3N38 - chain A; structure by X-ray diffraction, 1.90 A resolution.

# Chain A
Molecule: Ribonucleoside-diphosphate reductase 2 subunit beta
Source organism: Escherichia coli
Notes: EC 1.17.4.1
Reference sequence: P37146 (RIR4_ECOLI); residues 1-319 here = UniProt positions 1-319
Amino-acid sequence (319 residues; row label = number of the first residue in the row):
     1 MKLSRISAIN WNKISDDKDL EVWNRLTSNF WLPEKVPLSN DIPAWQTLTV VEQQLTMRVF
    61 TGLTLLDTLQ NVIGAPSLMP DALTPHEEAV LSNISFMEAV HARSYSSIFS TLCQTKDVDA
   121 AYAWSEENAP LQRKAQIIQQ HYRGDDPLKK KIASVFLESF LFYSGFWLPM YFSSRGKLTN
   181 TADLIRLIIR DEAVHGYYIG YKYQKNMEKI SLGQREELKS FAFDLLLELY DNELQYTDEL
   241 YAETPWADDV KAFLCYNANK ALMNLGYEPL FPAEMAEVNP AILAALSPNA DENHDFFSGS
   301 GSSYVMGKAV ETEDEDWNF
Disordered / not traced: 1-5, 288-319
UniProt features mapped onto this chain:
  - active site: Tyr-105
  - binding site (Fe cation): Asp-67, Glu-98, His-101, Glu-158, Glu-192, His-195
Ion coordination: Fe2+ site 1: Asp-67, Glu-98, His-101, Glu-192; Fe2+ site 2: Glu-98, Glu-158, Glu-192, His-195
Reported in the primary citation:
  - contacts within the chain: Asp-67/Tyr-105 (water-mediated contact)
  - Fe2+ coordination: Glu-158

# Summary
The Fe2+ site 1 is built by Asp-67, Glu-98, His-101 and Glu-192. Glu-98, Glu-158, Glu-192 and His-195 form the
Fe2+ site 2. Curated annotation (UniProt) lists active-site residue Tyr-105 and 6 Fe cation-binding residues.
The paper reports Fe2+ coordination by Glu-158; contacts within the chain involving Asp-67 and Tyr-105.
Chain A is Ribonucleoside-diphosphate reductase 2 subunit beta (Escherichia coli); the structure,
Ribonucleotide Reductase NrdF from Escherichia coli Soaked with Ferrous Ions, was determined by X-ray
diffraction (same publication as 3N37, 3N39, 3N3A and 3N3B).
